PDB entry 4Q66 | X-ray diffraction, 3.35 A resolution | chains E and F of the 6 polymer chains in the assembly

[Chain E]
Protein: Protein BCH1
Source organism: Saccharomyces cerevisiae
UniProtKB: Q05029 (BCH1_YEAST); residues 1-724 here = UniProt positions 1-724
Sequence (739 residues; each row starts with the number of its first residue):
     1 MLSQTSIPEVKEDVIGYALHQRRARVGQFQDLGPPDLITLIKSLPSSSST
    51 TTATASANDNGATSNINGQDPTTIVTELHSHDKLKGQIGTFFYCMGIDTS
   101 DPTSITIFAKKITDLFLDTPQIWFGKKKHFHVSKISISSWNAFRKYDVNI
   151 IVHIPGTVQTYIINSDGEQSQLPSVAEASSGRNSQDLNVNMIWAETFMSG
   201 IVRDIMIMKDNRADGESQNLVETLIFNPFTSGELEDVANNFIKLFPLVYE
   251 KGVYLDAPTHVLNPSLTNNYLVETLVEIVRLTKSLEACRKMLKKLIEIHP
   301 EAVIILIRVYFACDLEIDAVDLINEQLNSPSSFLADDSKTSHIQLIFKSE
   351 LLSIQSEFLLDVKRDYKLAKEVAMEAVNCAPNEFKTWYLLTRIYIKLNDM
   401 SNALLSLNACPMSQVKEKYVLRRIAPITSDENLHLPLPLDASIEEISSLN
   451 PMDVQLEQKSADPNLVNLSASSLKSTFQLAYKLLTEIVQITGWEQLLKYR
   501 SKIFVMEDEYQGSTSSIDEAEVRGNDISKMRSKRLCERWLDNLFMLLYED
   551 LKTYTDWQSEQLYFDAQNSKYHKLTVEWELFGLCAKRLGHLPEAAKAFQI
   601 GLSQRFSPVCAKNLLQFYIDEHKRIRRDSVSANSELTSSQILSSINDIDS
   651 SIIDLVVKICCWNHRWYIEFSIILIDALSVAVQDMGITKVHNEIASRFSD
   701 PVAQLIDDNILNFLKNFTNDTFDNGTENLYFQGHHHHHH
Not modelled in the structure: 1, 12-13, 28-30, 39-90, 123-135, 153-157, 166-187, 233-235, 337-339, 423-424, 428-432, 439-449, 506-531, 563-572, 630-636, 723-739
Construct notes: expression tag (725-739)
Swiss-Prot annotation at these positions:
  - region: Leu711 to Asn724 (CHS5-binding)
Reported in the primary citation:
  - mutagenesis - N692I: decreased localization
  - mutagenesis - N692I: unchanged growth
  - mutagenesis - I122A/W123A/F124A: unchanged binding to membrane affinity
  - mutagenesis - H79A/H81A/K83A/K85A/K126A/K127A/K128A: decreased binding to membrane recruitment by Arf1

[Chain F]
Protein: ADP-ribosylation factor 1
Source organism: Saccharomyces cerevisiae
Notes: fragment: delta N-17 Arf1
UniProtKB: P11076 (ARF1_YEAST); residue numbers follow UniProt; this construct covers 18-181
Sequence (175 residues; each row starts with the number of its first residue):
     7 MTENLYFQGSGMRILMVGLDGAGKTTVLYKLKLGEVITTIPTIGFNVETV
    57 QYKNISFTVWDVGGLDRIRSLWRHYYRNTEGVIFVVDSNDRSRIGEAREV
   107 MQRMLNEDELRNAAWLVFANKQDLPEAMSAAEITEKLGLHSIRNRPWFIQ
   157 ATCATSGEGLYEGLEWLSNSLKNST
Not modelled in the structure: 7-17, 39-46, 60-62, 149-150, 177-181
Construct notes: expression tag (7-17); engineered mutation Leu71 (Gln in P11076)
Swiss-Prot annotation at these positions:
  - binding site (GTP): Leu25 to Thr32, Thr48, Gly70, Asn126 to Asp129, Ala160, Thr161
  - cross-link: Lys127 (Glycyl lysine isopeptide (Lys-Gly) (interchain with G-Cter in ubiquitin))
Metal / ion sites: Mg2+: Thr48 (together with GMP-PNP)
Residues lining bound ligands: GMP-PNP (GNP; phosphoaminophosphonic acid-guanylate ester): Leu25, Asp26, Gly27, Ala28, Gly29, Lys30, Thr31, Thr32, Pro47, Thr48, Gly69, Gly70, Leu71, Asn126, Lys127, Asp129, Leu130, Cys159, Ala160, Thr161
Reported in the primary citation:
  - mutagenesis - S98Y: unchanged binding to Chs5p
  - mutagenesis - N95Y: unchanged binding to Gga1 VHS-GAT domain
  - mutagenesis - N95Y: decreased localization to GFP-Chs5
  - mutagenesis - N95Y: decreased growth in response to rich media

[Interface between chain E and chain F]
Contacting residue pairs (11; chain E residue first):
  Thr688(E) with Arg73(F)
  Lys689(E) with Asp72(F), salt bridge
  Asn692(E) with Arg73(F), hydrogen bond (side chain-backbone); Ile74(F); Ser76(F); Leu77(F)
  Ala695(E) with His80(F), hydrogen bond (backbone-side chain)
  Ser696(E) with Ser76(F), hydrogen bond (side chain-backbone); Leu77(F); Arg79(F); His80(F)
Interface residues without a listed pair, chain E (6 interface residues in all): Glu693
The authors on this interface:
  - hot spots on chain E (mutagenesis) - N692I: decreased binding to ADP-ribosylation factor 1 (chain F)

[Overview]
6 residues of chain E face 7 of chain F across their interface; the contacts include 3 hydrogen bonds and 1
salt bridge. Polar contacts include Lys689(E)-Asp72(F), Asn692(E)-Arg73(F) and Ala695(E)-His80(F). The paper
reports that N692I of chain E reduces localization; H79A/H81A/K83A/K85A/K126A/K127A/K128A of chain E reduce
binding to membrane recruitment by Arf1; 5 substitutions were tested in all.
Here chain E is Protein BCH1 and chain F is ADP-ribosylation factor 1, both from Saccharomyces cerevisiae.
Entry 4Q66 (Structure of Exomer bound to Arf1) was determined by X-ray diffraction.
